PDB entry 5ZVM | X-ray diffraction, 3.30 A resolution | chains B and b of the 6 polymer chains in the assembly

Chain B:
Protein: Spike glycoprotein
From: Human SARS coronavirus
UniProtKB: P59594 (SPIKE_CVHSA); numbering as in UniProt (aligned over 892-970)
Amino-acid sequence (80 residues; each row starts with the number of its first residue):
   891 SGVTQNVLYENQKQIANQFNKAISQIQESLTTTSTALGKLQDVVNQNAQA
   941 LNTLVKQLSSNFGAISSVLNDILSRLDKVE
Unresolved in the structure: 891-892, 969-970
Construct notes: expression tag (891)
Swiss-Prot annotation at these positions:
  - natural variant: Thr894 (T894A: In strain: Isolate SZ3)

Chain b:
Protein: pan-CoV inhibitory peptide EK1
From: synthetic construct
Amino-acid sequence (44 residues; each row starts with the number of its first residue):
     1 SGGRGGSLDQINVTFLDLEYEMKKLEEAIKKLEESYIDLKELGG
Unresolved in the structure: 1-6, 42-44

How chain B and chain b interact:
Residue-residue contacts (36; chain B residue first):
  Gln902(B) - Leu39(b)
  Ala906(B) - Ile37(b)  hydrophobic
  Phe909(B) - Ser35(b)
  Phe909(B) - Ile37(b)  hydrophobic
  Asn910(B) - Tyr36(b)
  Asn910(B) - Ile37(b)  hydrogen bond (side chain-backbone)
  Ile913(B) - Leu32(b)
  Ile913(B) - Tyr36(b)
  Ser914(B) - Tyr36(b)
  Ile916(B) - Leu32(b)  hydrophobic
  Gln917(B) - Ile29(b)  hydrogen bond (side chain-backbone)
  Gln917(B) - Leu32(b)
  Gln917(B) - Glu33(b)
  Gln917(B) - Tyr36(b)  hydrogen bond
  Leu920(B) - Ile29(b)  hydrophobic
  Thr921(B) - Ile29(b)
  Ser924(B) - Met22(b)
  Ser924(B) - Leu25(b)
  Leu927(B) - Leu18(b)
  Leu927(B) - Leu25(b)  hydrophobic
  Gly928(B) - Met22(b)
  Gln931(B) - Leu16(b)
  Gln931(B) - Asp17(b)
  Gln931(B) - Leu18(b)  hydrogen bond (side chain-backbone)
  Gln931(B) - Glu19(b)
  Asn935(B) - Phe15(b)
  Asn935(B) - Leu16(b)  hydrogen bond (side chain-backbone)
  Ala938(B) - Val13(b)
  Ala938(B) - Thr14(b)
  Ala938(B) - Phe15(b)  hydrophobic
  Gln939(B) - Phe15(b)
  Leu941(B) - Val13(b)  hydrophobic
  Asn942(B) - Val13(b)
  Asn942(B) - Phe15(b)
  Val945(B) - Leu8(b)  hydrophobic
  Phe952(B) - Leu8(b)  hydrophobic
Interface residues without a listed pair, chain B (24 interface residues in all): Lys903, Val934, Ser949
Interface residues without a listed pair, chain b (20 interface residues in all): Ile11, Ala28, Glu41

Summary:
Chain B and chain b form an interface of 24 and 20 residues respectively; the contacts include 5 hydrogen
bonds. Polar pairs include Asn910(B)-Ile37(b), Gln917(B)-Ile29(b) and Gln917(B)-Tyr36(b).
Chain B is Spike glycoprotein (Human SARS coronavirus) and chain b is pan-CoV inhibitory peptide EK1
(synthetic construct); the structure, Crystal Structure of the Human Coronavirus SARS HR1 motif in complex
with pan-CoVs inhibitor EK1, was determined by X-ray diffraction (same publication as 5ZUV and 5ZVK).
